Entry 9EUH (electron microscopy, 4.40 A resolution (low resolution: residue-level contacts below are approximate; hydrogen-bond / salt-bridge calls are withheld)); this record covers chains B and A of the 15 polymer chains in the assembly.

Chain B:
Name: GP-PDE domain-containing protein
Source organism: Staphylococcus phage 812
Reference sequence: A0A0U1WFD7 (A0A0U1WFD7_9CAUD); numbering as in UniProt (aligned over 1-848)
Sequence (848 residues; each row starts with the number of its first residue):
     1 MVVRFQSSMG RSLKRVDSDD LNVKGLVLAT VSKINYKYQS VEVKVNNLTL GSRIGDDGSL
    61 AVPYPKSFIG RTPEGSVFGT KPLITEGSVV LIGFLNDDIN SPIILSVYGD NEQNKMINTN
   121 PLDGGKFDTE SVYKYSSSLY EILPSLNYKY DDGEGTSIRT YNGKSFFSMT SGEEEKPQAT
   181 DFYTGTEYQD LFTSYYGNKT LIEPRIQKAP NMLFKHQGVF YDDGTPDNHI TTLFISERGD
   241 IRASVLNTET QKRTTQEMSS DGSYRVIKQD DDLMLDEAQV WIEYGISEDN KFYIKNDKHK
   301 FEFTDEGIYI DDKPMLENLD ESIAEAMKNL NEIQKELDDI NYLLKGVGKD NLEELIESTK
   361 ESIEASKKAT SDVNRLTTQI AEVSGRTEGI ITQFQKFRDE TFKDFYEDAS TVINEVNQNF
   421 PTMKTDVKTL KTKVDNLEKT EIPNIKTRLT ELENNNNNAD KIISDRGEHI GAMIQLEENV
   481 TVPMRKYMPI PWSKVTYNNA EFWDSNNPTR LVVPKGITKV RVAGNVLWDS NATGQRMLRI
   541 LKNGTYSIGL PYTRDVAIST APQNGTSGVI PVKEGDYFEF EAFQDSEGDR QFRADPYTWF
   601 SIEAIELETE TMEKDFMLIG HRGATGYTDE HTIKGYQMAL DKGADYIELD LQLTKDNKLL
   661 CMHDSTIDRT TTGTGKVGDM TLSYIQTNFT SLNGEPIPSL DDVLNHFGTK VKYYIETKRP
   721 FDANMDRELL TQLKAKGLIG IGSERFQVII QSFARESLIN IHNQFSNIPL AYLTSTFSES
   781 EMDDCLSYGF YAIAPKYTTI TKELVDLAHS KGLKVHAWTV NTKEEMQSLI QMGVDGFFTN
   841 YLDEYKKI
Not modelled in the structure: 311-848

Chain A:
Name: NlpC/P60 domain-containing protein
Source organism: Staphylococcus phage 812
Reference sequence: A0A0U1UXW0 (A0A0U1UXW0_9CAUD); residue numbers follow UniProt; this construct covers 1-295
Sequence (295 residues; numbered 1 to 295; the number before each row is that of its first residue):
     1 MATDKEAKDV IDKFIDNVFN FDVLTKERIK EKDEEIKKIT TDDMYEKVVY IRPYVGVIQS
    61 LNPQHVQYES FSNNGYDIEA ELSFRKVSYL VDKGSIPTDS LSTLTVHLVE RNQELLIDYF
   121 DEIQDVLYGE YMEEEYVFDE DVPLSTILAL DLNDNLKSLS NIKYMFKGAP KENPFGTDKD
   181 VYIDTYNLLY WLYLGEDEEL AYPMNINYFF TEGRFFTIFG KGHKYKVDVS KFIVGDILFF
   241 GRSDTNIGIY VGDGEFISMM GKFPKDETPI GKYKLDDYWN EFNGRVMRFD EEVYI
Not modelled in the structure: 1-142

Interface between chain B and chain A:
Residue-residue contacts (32; chain B residue first):
  P121(B) - K221(A)
  L122(B) - G222(A)
  D123(B) - H223(A)
  K134(B) - R242(A)
  Y135(B) - K221(A)
  Y150(B) - R242(A)
  D152(B) - R242(A)
  T156(B) - R242(A)
  E173(B) - F263(A)
  E174(B) - G241(A)
  E174(B) - R242(A)
  E174(B) - T245(A)
  E174(B) - E281(A)
  E175(B) - R242(A)
  P177(B) - F166(A)
  P177(B) - T245(A)
  P177(B) - F263(A)
  Q178(B) - S243(A)
  T180(B) - F263(A)
  F182(B) - M165(A)
  F182(B) - F166(A)
  F182(B) - F263(A)
  T184(B) - K167(A)
  G185(B) - K167(A)
  E187(B) - K167(A)
  Q189(B) - I206(A)
  D190(B) - S243(A)
  F192(B) - R242(A)
  F192(B) - S243(A)
  Y195(B) - I206(A)
  Y195(B) - F210(A)
  K199(B) - F210(A)
Other interface residues (no listed pair), chain B (26 interface residues in all): K176, Y183, T200
Other interface residues (no listed pair), chain A (19 interface residues in all): N205, N207, K265, N283, R285

Summary:
Chain B and chain A form an interface of 26 and 19 residues respectively.
Here chain B is GP-PDE domain-containing protein and chain A is NlpC/P60 domain-containing protein, both from
Staphylococcus phage 812. Entry 9EUH (Cryo-EM structure of Staphylococcus aureus bacteriophage phi812
baseplate in the pre-contraction state - core, and wedge ...) was determined by electron microscopy.
